Entry 3D71 (X-ray diffraction, 2.80 A resolution); this record covers chains M and A.

# Chain M
Molecule: BMR promoter DNA
Sequence (24 nucleotides; each row starts with the number of its first residue; note: 2 numbers in that range are skipped by the numbering (no residue carries them; nothing is unmodelled there); numbers below 1 keep their minus sign (DT-13 is residue -13)):
   -13 TGACCCTCCC CT
     1 TAGGGGAGGG TC
Unresolved in the structure: -13

# Chain A
Name: Multidrug-efflux transporter 1 regulator
From: Bacillus subtilis
Reference sequence: P39075 (BMRR_BACSU); residues 1-278 here = UniProt positions 1-278
Chain sequence (284 residues; numbered 1 to 284; the number before each row is that of its first residue):
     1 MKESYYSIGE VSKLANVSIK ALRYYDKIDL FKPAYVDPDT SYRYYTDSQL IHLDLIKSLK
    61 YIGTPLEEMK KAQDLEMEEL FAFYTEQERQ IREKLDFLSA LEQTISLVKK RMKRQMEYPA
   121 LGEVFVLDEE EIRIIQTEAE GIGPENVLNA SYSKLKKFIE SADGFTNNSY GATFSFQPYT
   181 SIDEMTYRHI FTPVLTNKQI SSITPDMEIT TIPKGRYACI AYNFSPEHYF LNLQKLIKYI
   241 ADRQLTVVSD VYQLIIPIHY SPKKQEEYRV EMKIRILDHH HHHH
Unresolved in the structure: 1, 279-284
Construct notes: engineered mutation Gln253 (Glu in P39075), Leu277 (Ala in P39075), Asp278 (Glu in P39075); expression tag (279-284)
Small-molecule neighbours:
  - trifluoroethanol (ETF): Gly122, His228, Asn232, Lys235
  - citrate anion (FLC): Pro144, Val147, Tyr187, Phe224, Gln253, Ile255, Tyr268
  - s-1,2-propanediol (PGO), molecule 1: Leu107, Arg111, Glu131, Ile132, Arg133, Val194, Leu195, Asn197
  - s-1,2-propanediol (PGO), molecule 2: Ser175, Phe176, Arg188, Val247, Ser249, Asp250, Ile274
Swiss-Prot annotation at these positions:
  - DNA-binding region: Ile8 to Lys27 (H-T-H motif)

# How chain M and chain A interact
Contacting residue pairs (16):
  DC-10(M) - Lys13(A)  salt bridge to the phosphate
  DC-10(M) - Tyr42(A)  hydrogen bond to the base
  DC-9(M) - Ser7(A)  hydrogen bond to the phosphate
  DC-9(M) - Ile8(A)  sugar contact
  DC-9(M) - Gly9(A)  hydrogen bond to the phosphate
  DC-9(M) - Ile19(A)  phosphate contact
  DC-9(M) - Arg23(A)  sugar contact
  DC-9(M) - Tyr42(A)  hydrogen bond to the sugar
  DC-8(M) - Ile8(A)  phosphate contact
  DC-8(M) - Arg23(A)  salt bridge to the phosphate
  DC-8(M) - Thr40(A)  sugar contact
  DC-8(M) - Ser41(A)  phosphate contact
  DC-8(M) - Tyr42(A)  sugar contact
  DC-8(M) - Arg43(A)  salt bridge to the phosphate
  DT-7(M) - Arg23(A)  base contact
  DT-7(M) - Arg43(A)  salt bridge to the phosphate
Other interface residues (no listed pair), chain A (11 interface residues in all): Glu10

# In short
4 residues of chain M and 11 residues of chain A are in contact; the contacts include 4 hydrogen bonds and 4
salt bridges. Among the polar pairs are DC-10(M)-Tyr42(A), DC-9(M)-Tyr42(A) and DC-9(M)-Ser7(A). Bound to
chain A: citrate anion, s-1,2-propanediol and trifluoroethanol.
Here chain M is BMR promoter DNA and chain A is Multidrug-efflux transporter 1 regulator (Bacillus subtilis).
Entry 3D71 (Crystal structure of E253Q BMRR bound to 22 base pair promoter site) was determined by X-ray
diffraction (same publication as 3D6Y, 3D6Z and 3D70).
